Entry 7NQQ (X-ray diffraction, 1.94 A resolution); this record covers chain A.

# Chain A
Molecule: Mitogen-activated protein kinase 1
Organism: Homo sapiens
Notes: EC 2.7.11.24
Reference sequence: P28482 (MK01_HUMAN); residue numbers follow UniProt; this construct covers 1-360
Sequence (368 residues; numbered -7 to 360; the number before each row is that of its first residue; numbers below 1 keep their minus sign (Met-7 is residue -7)):
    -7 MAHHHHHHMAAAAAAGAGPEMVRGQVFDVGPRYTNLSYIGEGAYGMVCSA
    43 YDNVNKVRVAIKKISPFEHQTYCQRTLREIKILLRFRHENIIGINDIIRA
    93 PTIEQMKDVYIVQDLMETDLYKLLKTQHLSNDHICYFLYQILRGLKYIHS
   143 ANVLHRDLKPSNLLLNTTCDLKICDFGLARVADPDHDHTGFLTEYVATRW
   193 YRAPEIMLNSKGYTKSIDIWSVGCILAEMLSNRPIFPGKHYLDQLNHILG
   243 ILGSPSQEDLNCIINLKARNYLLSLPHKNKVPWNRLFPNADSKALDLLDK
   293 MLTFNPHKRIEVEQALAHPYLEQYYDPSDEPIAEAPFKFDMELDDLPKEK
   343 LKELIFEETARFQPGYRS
Unresolved in the structure: -7 to 10, 332-335, 357-360
Sequence notes: initiating methionine (-7); expression tag (-6 to 0)
Modified residues: Cys161 (s,S-(2-hydroxyethyl)thiocysteine; CME)
UniProt features mapped onto this chain:
  - DNA-binding region: Lys259 to Arg277
  - motif: Thr185 to Tyr187 (TXY), Asp318 to Glu322 (Cytoplasmic retention motif), Ala327 to Met333 (Nuclear translocation motif)
  - active site: Asp149 (Proton acceptor)
  - binding site (ATP): Ile31 to Val39, Lys54
  - modified residue: Ala2 (N-acetylalanine), Ser29 (Phosphoserine), Thr185 (Phosphothreonine), Tyr187 (Phosphotyrosine), Thr190 (Phosphothreonine), Ser246 (Phosphoserine), Ser248 (Phosphoserine), Ser284 (Phosphoserine)
  - natural variant: Ile74 (I74N: In NS13), His80 (H80Y: In NS13), Ala174 (A174V: In NS13), Asp318 (D318G: In NS13; D318N: In NS13), Glu322 (E322Q: In NS13), Pro323 (P323R: In NS13)
  - mutagenesis: Lys54 (K54R: Does not inhibit interaction with MAP2K1), Pro176 to Asp179 (Inhibits homodimerization and interaction with TPR), Thr185 (T185A: Inhibits interaction with TPR; when associated with A-187), Tyr187 (Y187A: Inhibits interaction with TPR; when associated with A-185), Leu234 (L234A: Inhibits interaction with TPR), Asp318 (D318A: Loss of dephosphorylation by PTPRJ; D318N: Inhibits interaction with MAP2K1 but not with TPR; when associated with N-321), Asp321 (D321N: Inhibits interaction with MAP2K1 but not with TPR; when associated with N-318)
Ligand contacts: UMN (2-[5-[5-chloranyl-2-(oxan-4-ylamino)pyrimidin-4-yl]-3-oxidanylidene-1H-isoindol-2-yl]-N-[(1S)-1-(hydroxymethyl)-2,3-dihydroinden-1-yl]ethanamide): Ile31, Tyr36, Val39, Ala52, Lys54, Ile56, Tyr64, Arg67, Thr68, Glu71, Ile84, Gln105, Asp106, Leu107, Met108, Glu109, Thr110, Asp111, Lys114, Leu156, Cys166, Asp167, Gly169

# In short
Chain A binds compound UMN. From UniProt: active-site residue Asp149, 10 ATP-binding residues and 10
mutagenesis sites.
Chain A is Mitogen-activated protein kinase 1 (Homo sapiens); the structure, Discovery of ASTX029, a clinical
candidate which modulates the phosphorylation and catalytic activity of ERK1/2, was determined by X-ray
diffraction together with 7NQW, 7NR3, 7NR5, 7NR8 and 7NR9 from the same study.
